PDB entry 7LIV | electron microscopy, 3.60 A resolution | chains A and p of the 12 polymer chains in the assembly

[Chain A]
Protein: Major capsid protein
From: Human cytomegalovirus (strain AD169)
UniProtKB: P16729 (MCP_HCMVA); numbering as in UniProt (aligned over 1-1370)
Sequence (1370 residues; row label = number of the first residue in the row):
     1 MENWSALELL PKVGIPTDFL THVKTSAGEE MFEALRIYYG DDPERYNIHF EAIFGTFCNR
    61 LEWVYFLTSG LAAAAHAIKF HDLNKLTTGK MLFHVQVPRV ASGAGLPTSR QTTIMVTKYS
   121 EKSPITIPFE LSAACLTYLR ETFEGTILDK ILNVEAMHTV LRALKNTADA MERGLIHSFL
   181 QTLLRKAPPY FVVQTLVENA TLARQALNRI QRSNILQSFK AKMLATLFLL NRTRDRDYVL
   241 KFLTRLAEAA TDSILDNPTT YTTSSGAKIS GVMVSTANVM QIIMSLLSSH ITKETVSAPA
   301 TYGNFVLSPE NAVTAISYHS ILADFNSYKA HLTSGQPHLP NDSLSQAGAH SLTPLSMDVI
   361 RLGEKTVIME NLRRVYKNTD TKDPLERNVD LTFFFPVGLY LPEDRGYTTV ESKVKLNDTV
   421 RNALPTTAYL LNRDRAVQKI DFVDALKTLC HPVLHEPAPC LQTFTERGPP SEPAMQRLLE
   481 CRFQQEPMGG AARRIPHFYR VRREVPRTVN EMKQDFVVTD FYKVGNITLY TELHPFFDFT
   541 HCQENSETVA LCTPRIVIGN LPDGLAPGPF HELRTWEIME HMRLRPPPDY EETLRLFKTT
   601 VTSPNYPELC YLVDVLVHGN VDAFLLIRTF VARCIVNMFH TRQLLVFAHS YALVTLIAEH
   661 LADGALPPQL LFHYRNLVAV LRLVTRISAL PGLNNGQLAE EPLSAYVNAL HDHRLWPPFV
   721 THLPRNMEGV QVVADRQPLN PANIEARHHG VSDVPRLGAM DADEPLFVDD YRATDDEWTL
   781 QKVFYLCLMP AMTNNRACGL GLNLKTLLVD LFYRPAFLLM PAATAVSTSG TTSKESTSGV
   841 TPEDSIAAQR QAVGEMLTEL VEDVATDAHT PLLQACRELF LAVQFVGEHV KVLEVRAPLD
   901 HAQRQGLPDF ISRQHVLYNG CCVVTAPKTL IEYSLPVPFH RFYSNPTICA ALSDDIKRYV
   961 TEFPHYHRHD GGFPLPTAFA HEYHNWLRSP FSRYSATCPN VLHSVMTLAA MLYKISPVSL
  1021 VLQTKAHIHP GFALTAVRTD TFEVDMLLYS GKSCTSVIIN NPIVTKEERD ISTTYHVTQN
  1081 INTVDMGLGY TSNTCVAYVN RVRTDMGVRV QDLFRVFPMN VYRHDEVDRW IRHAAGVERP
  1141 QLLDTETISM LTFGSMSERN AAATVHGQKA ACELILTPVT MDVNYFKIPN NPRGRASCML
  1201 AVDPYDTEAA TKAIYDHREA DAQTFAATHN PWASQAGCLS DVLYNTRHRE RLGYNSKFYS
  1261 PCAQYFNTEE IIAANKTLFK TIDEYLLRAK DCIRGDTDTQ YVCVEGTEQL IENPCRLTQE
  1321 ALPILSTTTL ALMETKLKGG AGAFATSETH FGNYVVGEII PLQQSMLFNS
Unresolved in the structure: 823-844, 1139-1158
Disulfides: Cys-1292/Cys-1303
Reported in the primary citation:
  - conformationally variable residues: Arg-1139 to Phe-1153

[Chain p]
Protein: Triplex capsid protein 1
From: Human cytomegalovirus (strain AD169)
UniProtKB: P16783 (TRX1_HCMVA); numbering as in UniProt (aligned over 1-290)
Sequence (290 residues; row label = number of the first residue in the row):
     1 MDARAVAKRP RDPADEDNEL VTALKAKREV NTISVRYLYH ADHQALTARF FVPEGLVEFE
    61 AQPGALLIRM ETGCDSPRHL YISLYLLGIR ASNVSASTRC LLESVYTASA ARAALQWLDL
   121 GPHLLHRRLE TLGCVKTVSL GITSLLTCVM RGYLYNTLKT EVFALMIPKD MYLTWEETRG
   181 RLQYVYLIIV YDYDGPETRP GIYVLTSSIA HWQTLVDVAR GKFARERCSF VNRRITRPRQ
   241 IPLCTGVIQK LGWCLADDIH TSFLVHKELK LSVVRLDNFS VELGDFREFV

[Chain A / chain p interface]
Residue-residue contacts (33):
  Leu-136(A) / Glu-19(p)
  Arg-140(A) / Glu-19(p)  salt bridge
  Met-157(A) / Lys-27(p)
  Leu-161(A) / Lys-27(p)
  Leu-161(A) / Glu-29(p)
  Leu-164(A) / Asn-31(p)
  Lys-165(A) / Glu-29(p)
  Pro-1062(A) / Ile-33(p)  hydrophobic
  Pro-1062(A) / Ser-34(p)
  Ile-1063(A) / Tyr-39(p)  hydrophobic
  Val-1064(A) / Ile-33(p)  hydrophobic
  Val-1064(A) / Leu-38(p)
  Val-1064(A) / Tyr-39(p)  hydrogen bond (backbone-backbone)
  Thr-1065(A) / Tyr-39(p)
  Thr-1065(A) / His-40(p)
  Lys-1066(A) / Leu-38(p)
  Lys-1066(A) / Tyr-39(p)  hydrogen bond (backbone-backbone)
  Lys-1066(A) / His-40(p)
  Tyr-1075(A) / Glu-19(p)
  Tyr-1075(A) / Leu-38(p)  hydrophobic
  Val-1077(A) / Ile-33(p)  hydrophobic
  Arg-1247(A) / Thr-107(p)  hydrogen bond (side chain-backbone)
  Arg-1247(A) / Ser-109(p)
  Glu-1250(A) / Ser-109(p)  hydrogen bond
  Glu-1250(A) / Arg-112(p)  salt bridge
  Glu-1250(A) / Gln-116(p)  hydrogen bond (backbone-side chain)
  Arg-1251(A) / Gln-116(p)
  Tyr-1254(A) / Ser-109(p)
  Asn-1255(A) / Ser-76(p)
  Lys-1257(A) / Ser-76(p)
  Glu-1305(A) / Pro-53(p)
  Glu-1305(A) / Thr-143(p)
  Leu-1310(A) / Ile-142(p)  hydrophobic
Other interface residues (no listed pair), chain A (29 interface residues in all): Leu-139, Val-160, Ala-168, Asn-1061, Glu-1067, Met-1119, Thr-1246, Gly-1253
Other interface residues (no listed pair), chain p (30 interface residues in all): Glu-16, Leu-20, Thr-22, Ala-23, Leu-24, Ala-26, Thr-32, Val-35, Tyr-37, Thr-47, Pro-77, Ala-108, Leu-120

[Summary]
29 residues of chain A face 30 of chain p across their interface; the contacts include 5 hydrogen bonds and 2
salt bridges. Polar pairs include Arg-140(A)/Glu-19(p), Glu-1250(A)/Arg-112(p) and Arg-1247(A)/Thr-107(p).
From the paper: conformational variability at Arg-1139(A).
Chain A is Major capsid protein and chain p is Triplex capsid protein 1, both from Human cytomegalovirus
(strain AD169); the structure, Structure of human transfer RNA visualized in the cytomegalovirus, a DNA virus,
was determined by electron microscopy, deposited together with 7LJ3.
